PDB entry 9B7N | electron microscopy, 3.02 A resolution | chains C and L of the 8 polymer chains in the assembly

== Chain C ==
Protein: Capsid protein VP1
From: Adeno-associated virus
UniProtKB: Q6JC22 (Q6JC22_9VIRU); numbering as in UniProt (aligned over 203-736)
Sequence (534 residues; row label = number of the first residue in the row):
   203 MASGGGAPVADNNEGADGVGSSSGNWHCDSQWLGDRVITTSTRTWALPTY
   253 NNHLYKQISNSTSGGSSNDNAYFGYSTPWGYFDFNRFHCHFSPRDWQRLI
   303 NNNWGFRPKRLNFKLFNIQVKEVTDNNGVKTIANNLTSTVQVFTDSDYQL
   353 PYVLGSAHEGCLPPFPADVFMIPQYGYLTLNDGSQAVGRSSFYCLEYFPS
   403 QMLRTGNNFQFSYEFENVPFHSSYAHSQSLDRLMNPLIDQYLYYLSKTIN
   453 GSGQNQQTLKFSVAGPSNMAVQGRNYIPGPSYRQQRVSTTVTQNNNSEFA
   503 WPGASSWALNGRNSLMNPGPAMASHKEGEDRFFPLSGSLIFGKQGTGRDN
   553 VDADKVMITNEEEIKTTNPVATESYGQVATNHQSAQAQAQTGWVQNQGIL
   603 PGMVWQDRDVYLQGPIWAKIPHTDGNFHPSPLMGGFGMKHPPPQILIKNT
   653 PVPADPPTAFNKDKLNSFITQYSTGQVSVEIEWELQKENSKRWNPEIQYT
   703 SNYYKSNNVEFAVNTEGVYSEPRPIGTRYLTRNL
Disordered / not traced: 203-218, 326-333, 654-668
What the authors report for this chain:
  - mutagenesis - Q588R: abolished binding to Fab1-1

== Chain L ==
Protein: Fab2-4 light chain
From: Homo sapiens
Sequence (104 residues; row label = number of the first residue in the row):
    23 DIQMTQSPSSLSASVGDRVTITCRASQTISTNVNWYQQKPGKAPKLLIYA
    73 ASSLQSGVPSRFSGSGSGTDFTLTISSLQPEDFATFYCQQSYSAPLTFGE
   123 GTKV
Disulfides: Cys-45/Cys-110

== Chain C / chain L interface ==
Pairs across the interface (6; chain C residue first):
  Thr-492(C) with Ser-115(L); Ala-116(L)
  Val-493(C) with Tyr-114(L), hydrophobic; Ser-115(L)
  Thr-494(C) with Ser-115(L), hydrogen bond; Ala-116(L), hydrogen bond (side chain-backbone)
Interface residues without a listed pair, chain C (4 interface residues in all): Asp-554
Interface residues without a listed pair, chain L (5 interface residues in all): Ile-24, Ser-52

== In short ==
4 residues of chain C and 5 residues of chain L are in contact, with 2 hydrogen bonds. Polar contacts include
Thr-494(C)/Ser-115(L) and Thr-494(C)/Ala-116(L). The paper reports that Q588R of chain C abolishes binding to
Fab1-1.
Here chain C is Capsid protein VP1 (Adeno-associated virus) and chain L is Fab2-4 light chain (Homo sapiens).
Entry 9B7N (Fab2-4 in complex with the capsid of Adeno-associated virus type 9) was determined by electron
microscopy together with 9B6N, 9B6O, 9B6Q, 9B6R, 9B6S, 9B6T and 9 further entries from the same study.
